Entry 7Y65 (electron microscopy, 3.20 A resolution); this record covers chains B and C of the 6 polymer chains in the assembly.

Chain B:
Protein: Guanine nucleotide-binding protein G(I)/G(S)/G(T) subunit beta-1
Source organism: Homo sapiens
UniProt: P62873 (GBB1_HUMAN); residue numbers follow UniProt; this construct covers 2-340
Amino-acid sequence (356 residues; row label = number of the first residue in the row; numbers below 1 keep their minus sign (Met-15 is residue -15)):
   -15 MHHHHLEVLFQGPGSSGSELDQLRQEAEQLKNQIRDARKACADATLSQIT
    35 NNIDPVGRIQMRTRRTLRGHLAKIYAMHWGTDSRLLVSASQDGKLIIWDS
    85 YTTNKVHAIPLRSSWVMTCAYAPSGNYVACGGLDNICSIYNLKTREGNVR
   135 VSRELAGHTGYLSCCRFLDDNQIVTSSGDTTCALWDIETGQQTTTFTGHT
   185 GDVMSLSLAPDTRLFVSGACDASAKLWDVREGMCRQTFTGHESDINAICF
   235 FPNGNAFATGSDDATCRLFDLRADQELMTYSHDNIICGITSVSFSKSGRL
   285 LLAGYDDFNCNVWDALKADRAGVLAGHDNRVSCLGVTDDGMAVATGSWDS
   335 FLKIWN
Disordered / not traced: -15 to 0
Differences from the reference sequence: initiating methionine (-15); expression tag (-14 to 1)
Curated features (UniProtKB/Swiss-Prot):
  - modified residue: Ser2 (N-acetylserine), His266 (Phosphohistidine)
  - natural variant: Leu30 (L30F: In MRD42; uncertain significance), Arg52 (R52G: In MRD42), Gly64 (G64V: In MRD42), Asp76 (D76E: In MRD42; D76G: In MRD42), Gly77 (G77S: In MRD42), Lys78 (K78R: In MRD42), Ile80 (I80N: In MRD42; I80T: In MRD42), His91 (H91R: In MRD42; uncertain significance), Ala92 (A92T: In MRD42), Pro94 (P94S: In MRD42), Leu95 (L95P: In MRD42), Arg96 (R96L: In MRD42), 5 further natural variant entries in UniProt

Chain C:
Protein: Guanine nucleotide-binding protein G(I)/G(S)/G(O) subunit gamma-2
Source organism: Homo sapiens
UniProt: P59768 (GBG2_HUMAN); numbering as in UniProt (aligned over 1-71)
Amino-acid sequence (71 residues; row label = number of the first residue in the row):
     1 MASNNTASIAQARKLVEQLKMEANIDRIKVSKAAADLMAYCEAHAKEDPL
    51 LTPVPASENPFREKKFFCAIL
Disordered / not traced: 1-5, 67-71
Curated features (UniProtKB/Swiss-Prot):
  - modified residue: Ala2 (N-acetylalanine), Cys68 (Cysteine methyl ester)
  - lipidation: Cys68 (S-geranylgeranyl cysteine)

Interface between chain B and chain C:
Pairs across the interface - 66 pairs, chain B then chain C:
  Leu4(B) with Ser8(C)
  Leu7(B) with Ala12(C), hydrophobic
  Ala11(B) with Leu15(C), hydrophobic; Leu19(C)
  Leu14(B) with Leu19(C), hydrophobic; Lys20(C)
  Ile18(B) with Ala23(C), hydrophobic; Arg27(C)
  Ala21(B) with Arg27(C)
  Arg22(B) with Arg27(C)
  Cys25(B) with Arg27(C); Ile28(C); Val30(C)
  Asp27(B) with Lys29(C); Val30(C), hydrogen bond (side chain-backbone)
  Ala28(B) with Val30(C)
  Leu30(B) with Ala34(C), hydrophobic
  Ile33(B) with Ala34(C), hydrophobic
  Thr34(B) with Met38(C)
  Ile37(B) with Met38(C), hydrophobic
  Val40(B) with Leu51(C), hydrophobic
  Ile43(B) with Leu50(C)
  Thr47(B) with Glu63(C)
  Arg48(B) with Phe61(C); Glu63(C)
  Arg49(B) with Arg62(C), hydrogen bond (side chain-backbone); Glu63(C), salt bridge
  Ser84(B) with Phe61(C)
  Tyr85(B) with Pro60(C); Phe61(C), hydrophobic
  Thr86(B) with Phe66(C)
  Met217(B) with Met21(C), hydrophobic
  Cys218(B) with Gln18(C), hydrogen bond
  Arg219(B) with Glu22(C)
  Gln220(B) with Ile25(C)
  Thr221(B) with Glu22(C), hydrogen bond
  Phe235(B) with Cys41(C), hydrophobic
  Pro236(B) with Tyr40(C), hydrogen bond (backbone-side chain)
  Asn237(B) with Tyr40(C)
  Asp254(B) with Ala33(C)
  Arg256(B) with Asp26(C); Ile28(C); Asp36(C), salt bridge
  Ala257(B) with Ile28(C)
  Asp258(B) with Ile25(C); Arg27(C), salt bridge
  Leu261(B) with Leu37(C), hydrophobic
  Ser279(B) with Asp48(C), hydrogen bond
  Lys280(B) with Glu47(C); Asp48(C)
  Ser281(B) with Cys41(C), hydrogen bond (backbone-side chain); His44(C), hydrogen bond (side chain-backbone); Ala45(C), hydrogen bond (side chain-backbone); Asp48(C), hydrogen bond
  Arg283(B) with Leu51(C)
  Leu300(B) with Cys41(C), hydrophobic
  Asp323(B) with Pro49(C)
  Gly324(B) with Pro49(C); Leu50(C)
  Met325(B) with Leu50(C); Pro60(C), hydrophobic; Phe61(C), hydrophobic
  Ala326(B) with Phe61(C), hydrophobic
  Val327(B) with Leu50(C), hydrophobic
  Asn340(B) with Asn59(C), hydrogen bond; Phe61(C)
Interface residues without a listed pair, chain B (57 interface residues in all): Glu10, Lys15, Ala24, Ala26, Met45, Trp63, Thr87, Lys209, Gly282, Leu284, Ile338
Interface residues without a listed pair, chain C (39 interface residues in all): Arg13, Val16, Ser31, Ala35

Overview:
57 residues of chain B face 39 of chain C across their interface; the contacts include 11 hydrogen bonds and 3
salt bridges. Among the polar pairs are Arg49(B)-Glu63(C), Arg256(B)-Asp36(C) and Asp258(B)-Arg27(C).
Chain B is Guanine nucleotide-binding protein G(I)/G(S)/G(T) subunit beta-1 and chain C is Guanine
nucleotide-binding protein G(I)/G(S)/G(O) subunit gamma-2, both from Homo sapiens; the structure, Cryo-EM
structure of C5a peptide-bound C5aR1 in complex with Gi protein, was determined by electron microscopy,
deposited together with 7Y64, 7Y66 and 7Y67.
